Entry 6G2D (electron microscopy, 5.40 A resolution (low resolution: residue-level contacts below are approximate; hydrogen-bond / salt-bridge calls are withheld)); this record covers chains C and F of the 4 polymer chains in the assembly.

Chain C (and F):
Molecule: Acetyl-CoA carboxylase 1
Organism: Homo sapiens
Notes: EC 6.4.1.2, 6.3.4.14; chain F of this document is another copy of the same molecule, construct and numbering; everything in this record applies to it too
UniProt: Q13085 (ACACA_HUMAN); residue numbers follow UniProt; this construct covers 1-2346
Chain sequence (2407 residues; each row starts with the number of its first residue; numbers below 1 keep their minus sign (Met-60 is residue -60)):
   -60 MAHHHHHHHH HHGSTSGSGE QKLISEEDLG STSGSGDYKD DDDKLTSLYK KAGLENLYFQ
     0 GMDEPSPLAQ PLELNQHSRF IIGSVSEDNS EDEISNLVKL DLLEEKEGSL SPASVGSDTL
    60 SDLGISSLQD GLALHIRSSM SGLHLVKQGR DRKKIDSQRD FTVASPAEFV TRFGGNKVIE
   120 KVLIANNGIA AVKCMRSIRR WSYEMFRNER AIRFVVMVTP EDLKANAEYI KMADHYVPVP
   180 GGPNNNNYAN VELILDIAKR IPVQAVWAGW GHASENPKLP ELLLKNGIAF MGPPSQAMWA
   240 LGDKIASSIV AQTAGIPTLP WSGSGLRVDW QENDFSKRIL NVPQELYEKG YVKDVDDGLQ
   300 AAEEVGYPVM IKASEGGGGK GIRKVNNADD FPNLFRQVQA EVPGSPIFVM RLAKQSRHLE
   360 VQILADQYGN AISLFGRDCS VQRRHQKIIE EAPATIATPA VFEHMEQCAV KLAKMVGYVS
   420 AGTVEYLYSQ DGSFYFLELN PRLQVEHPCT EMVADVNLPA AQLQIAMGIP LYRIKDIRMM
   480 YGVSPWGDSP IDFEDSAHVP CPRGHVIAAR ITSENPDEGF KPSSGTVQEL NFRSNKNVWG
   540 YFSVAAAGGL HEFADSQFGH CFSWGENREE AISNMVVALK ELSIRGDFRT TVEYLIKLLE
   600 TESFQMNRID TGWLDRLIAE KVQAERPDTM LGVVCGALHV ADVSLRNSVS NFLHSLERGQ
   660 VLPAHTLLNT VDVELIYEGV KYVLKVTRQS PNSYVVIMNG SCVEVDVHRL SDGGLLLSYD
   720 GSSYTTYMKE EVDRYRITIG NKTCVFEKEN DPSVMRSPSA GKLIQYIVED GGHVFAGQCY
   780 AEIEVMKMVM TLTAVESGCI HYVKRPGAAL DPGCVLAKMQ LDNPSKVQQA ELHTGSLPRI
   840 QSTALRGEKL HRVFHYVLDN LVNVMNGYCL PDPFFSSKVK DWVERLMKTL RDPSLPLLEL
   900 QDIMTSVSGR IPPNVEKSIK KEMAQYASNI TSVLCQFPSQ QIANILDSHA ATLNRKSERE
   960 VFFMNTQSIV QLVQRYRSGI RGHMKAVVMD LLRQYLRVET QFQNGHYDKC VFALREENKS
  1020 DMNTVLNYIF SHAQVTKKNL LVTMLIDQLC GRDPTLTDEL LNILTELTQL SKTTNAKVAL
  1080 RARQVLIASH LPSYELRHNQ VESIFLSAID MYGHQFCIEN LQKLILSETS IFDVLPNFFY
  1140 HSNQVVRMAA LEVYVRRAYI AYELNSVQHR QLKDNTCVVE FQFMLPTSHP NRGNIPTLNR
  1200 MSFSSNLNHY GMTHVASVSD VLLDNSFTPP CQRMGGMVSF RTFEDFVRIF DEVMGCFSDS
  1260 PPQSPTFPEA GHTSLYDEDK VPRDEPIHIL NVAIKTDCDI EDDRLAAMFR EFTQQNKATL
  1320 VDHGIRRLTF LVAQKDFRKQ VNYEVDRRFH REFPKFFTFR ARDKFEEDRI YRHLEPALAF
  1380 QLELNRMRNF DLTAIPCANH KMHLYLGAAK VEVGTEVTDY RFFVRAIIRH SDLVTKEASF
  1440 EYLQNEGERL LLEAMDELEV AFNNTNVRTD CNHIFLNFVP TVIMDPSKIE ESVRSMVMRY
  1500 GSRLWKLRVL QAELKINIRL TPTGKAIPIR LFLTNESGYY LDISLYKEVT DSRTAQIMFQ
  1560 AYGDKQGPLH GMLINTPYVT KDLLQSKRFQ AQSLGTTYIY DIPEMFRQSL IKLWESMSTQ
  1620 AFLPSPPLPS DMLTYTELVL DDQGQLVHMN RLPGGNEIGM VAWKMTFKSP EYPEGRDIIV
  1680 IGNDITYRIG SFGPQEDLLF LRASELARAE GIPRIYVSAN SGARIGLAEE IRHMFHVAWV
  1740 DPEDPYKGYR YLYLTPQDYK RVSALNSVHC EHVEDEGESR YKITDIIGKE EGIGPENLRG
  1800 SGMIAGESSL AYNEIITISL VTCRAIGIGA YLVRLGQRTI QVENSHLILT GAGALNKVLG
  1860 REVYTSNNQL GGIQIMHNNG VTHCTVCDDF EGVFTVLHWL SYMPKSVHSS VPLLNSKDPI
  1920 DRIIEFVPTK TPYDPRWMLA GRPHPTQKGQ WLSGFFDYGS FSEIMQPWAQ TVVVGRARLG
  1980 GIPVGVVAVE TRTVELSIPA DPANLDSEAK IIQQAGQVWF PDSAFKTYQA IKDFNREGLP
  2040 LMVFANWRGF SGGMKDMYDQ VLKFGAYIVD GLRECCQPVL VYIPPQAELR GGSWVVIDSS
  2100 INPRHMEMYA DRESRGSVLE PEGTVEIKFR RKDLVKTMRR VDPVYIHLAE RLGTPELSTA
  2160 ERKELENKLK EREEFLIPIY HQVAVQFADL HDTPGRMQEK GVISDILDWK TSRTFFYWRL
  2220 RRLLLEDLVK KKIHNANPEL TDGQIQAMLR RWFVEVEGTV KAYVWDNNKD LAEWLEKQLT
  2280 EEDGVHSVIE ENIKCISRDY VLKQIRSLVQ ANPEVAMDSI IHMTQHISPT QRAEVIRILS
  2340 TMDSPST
Not modelled in the structure: -60 to 101, 512-523, 544-555, 1189-1229, 1257-1283, 1334-1351, 1519-1524, 2339-2346 (chain F: -60 to 847, 1189-1229, 1257-1283, 1334-1351, 1519-1524, 1550-1553, 1561-1563, 1581-2346)
Sequence notes: initiating methionine (-60); expression tag (-59 to 0)
Swiss-Prot annotation at these positions:
  - active site: Arg441
  - binding site (ATP): Gly315 to Gly320
  - binding site (Mg(2+)): Glu424, Glu437, Asn439
  - binding site (Mn(2+)): Glu424, Glu437, Asn439
  - binding site (CoA): Arg1823, Lys2127, Arg2129
  - modified residue: Met1 (N-acetylmethionine), Ser5 (Phosphoserine), Ser23 (Phosphoserine), Ser25 (Phosphoserine), Ser29 (Phosphoserine), Ser34 (Phosphoserine), Ser48 (Phosphoserine), Ser50 (Phosphoserine), Ser53 (Phosphoserine), Thr58 (Phosphothreonine), Ser78 (Phosphoserine), Ser80 (Phosphoserine), Ser488 (Phosphoserine), Thr610 (Phosphothreonine), Lys786 (N6-biotinyllysine), Ser835 (Phosphoserine), Ser1201 (Phosphoserine), Ser1216 (Phosphoserine), Ser1218 (Phosphoserine), Thr1227 (Phosphothreonine) and 5 more in UniProt
  - natural variant: Arg1687 (R1687Q: In a colorectal cancer sample), Ala2271 (A2271V: Frequency <)
  - mutagenesis: Ser78 (S78A: No effect on interaction with BRCA1), Ser344 (S344A: No effect on interaction with BRCA1), Ser432 (S432A: No effect on interaction with BRCA1), Ser1201 (S1201A: No effect on interaction with BRCA1), Ser1263 (S1263A: Abolishes interaction with BRCA1), Ser1585 (S1585A: No effect on interaction with BRCA1), Ser1952 (S1952A: No effect on interaction with BRCA1), Ser2211 (S2211A: No effect on interaction with BRCA1)

How chain C and chain F interact:
Residue-residue contacts (47):
  Gln924(C) with Asn1164(F)
  Ser927(C) with Asn1164(F); Ser1165(F)
  Asn928(C) with Val1166(F)
  Thr930(C) with His1168(F)
  Ser931(C) with Glu1151(F); His1168(F)
  Val932(C) with Glu1151(F); His1168(F)
  Leu933(C) with Leu1120(F); Glu1151(F); Arg1155(F)
  Gln935(C) with Gln1114(F); Ile1117(F)
  Ser977(C) with Gln1114(F)
  Arg980(C) with Met1110(F); His1113(F); Gln1114(F)
  Arg1051(C) with Asp1109(F); Met1110(F)
  Leu1095(C) with Ser1102(F); Ser1106(F)
  Asn1098(C) with Asn1098(F); Ser1102(F)
  Met1110(C) with Arg1051(F); Pro1053(F); Thr1054(F)
  Tyr1111(C) with Arg980(F)
  Gly1112(C) with Arg980(F)
  His1113(C) with Arg980(F)
  Gln1114(C) with Arg980(F)
  Ile1117(C) with Leu933(F); Gln935(F)
  Leu1120(C) with Val932(F); Leu933(F)
  Gln1121(C) with Leu933(F)
  Glu1151(C) with Ser931(F); Val932(F)
  Arg1155(C) with Leu933(F)
  Asn1164(C) with Gln924(F); Ser927(F)
  Ser1165(C) with Gln924(F); Ser927(F)
  Val1166(C) with Asn928(F); Thr930(F)
  Gln1167(C) with Thr930(F)
  His1168(C) with Thr930(F)
Other interface residues (no listed pair), chain C (34 interface residues in all): Arg976, Gly978, Thr1054, Glu1101, Ser1102, Ala1148
Other interface residues (no listed pair), chain F (30 interface residues in all): Asp1052, Gly1112, Ala1148

In short:
34 residues of chain C face 30 of chain F across their interface. Curated annotation (UniProt) lists
active-site residue Arg441(C), 6 ATP-binding residues, 3 Mg2+-binding residues and 3 Mn2+-binding residues on
chain C.
Both chains are Acetyl-CoA carboxylase 1 (Homo sapiens). Entry 6G2D (Citrate-induced acetyl-CoA carboxylase
(ACC-Cit) filament at 5.4 A resolution) was determined by electron microscopy together with 6G2H and 6G2I from
the same study.
